PDB entry 7NJY | electron microscopy, 2.94 A resolution | chains L and b of the 12 polymer chains in the assembly

[Chain L]
Name: ATP synthase subunit c
From: Mycolicibacterium smegmatis (strain ATCC 700084 / mc(2)155)
UniProtKB: A0R205 (A0R205_MYCS2); residues 1-86 here = UniProt positions 1-86
Amino-acid sequence (86 residues; numbered 1 to 86; the number before each row is that of its first residue):
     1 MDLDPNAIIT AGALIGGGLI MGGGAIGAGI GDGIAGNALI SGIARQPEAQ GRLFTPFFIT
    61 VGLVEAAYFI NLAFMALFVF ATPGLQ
Disordered / not traced: 1-2
Reported in the primary citation:
  - catalytic residues: Glu-65 (proposed by the authors, not directly observed)

[Chain b]
Name: ATP synthase subunit b
From: Mycolicibacterium smegmatis (strain ATCC 700084 / mc(2)155)
UniProtKB: A0R204 (ATPF_MYCS2); residues 1-170 here = UniProt positions 1-170
Amino-acid sequence (180 residues; row label = number of the first residue in the row):
     1 MGEFSATILA ASQAAEEGGG GSNFLIPNGT FFAVLIIFLI VLGVISKWVV PPISKVLAER
    61 EAMLAKTAAD NRKSAEQVAA AQADYEKEMA EARAQASALR DEARAAGRSV VDEKRAQASG
   121 EVAQTLTQAD QQLSAQGDQV RSGLESSVDG LSAKLASRIL GVDVNSGGTQ HHHHHHHHHH
Disordered / not traced: 1-21, 85-180
Sequence notes: expression tag (171-180)

[Interface between chain L and chain b]
Pairs across the interface - 6 pairs, chain L then chain b:
  Ala-73(L) / Phe-24(b)
  Phe-74(L) / Leu-25(b)  hydrophobic
  Leu-77(L) / Asn-23(b)
  Leu-77(L) / Phe-24(b)
  Ala-81(L) / Ser-22(b)
  Ala-81(L) / Asn-23(b)
Also at the interface, not in a pair above, chain L (5 interface residues in all): Ala-76

[In short]
5 residues of chain L face 4 of chain b across their interface. The paper reports the catalytic residue
Glu-65(L).
Here chain L is ATP synthase subunit c and chain b is ATP synthase subunit b, both from Mycolicibacterium
smegmatis (strain ATCC 700084 / mc(2)155). Entry 7NJY (Mycobacterium smegmatis ATP synthase Fo combined class
5) was determined by electron microscopy, deposited together with 7NJK, 7NJL, 7NJM, 7NJN, 7NJO, 7NJP and 20
further entries.
